Entry 3DP0 (X-ray diffraction, 2.50 A resolution); this record covers chains E and F of the 6 polymer chains in the assembly.

[Chain E (and F)]
Molecule: (3R)-hydroxymyristoyl-acyl carrier protein dehydratase
Source organism: Helicobacter pylori
Notes: EC 4.2.1.-; chain F of this document is another copy of the same molecule, construct and numbering; everything in this record applies to it too
UniProt: Q5G940 (Q5G940_HELPY); residues 1-159 here = UniProt positions 1-159
Amino-acid sequence (159 residues; numbered 1 to 159; the number before each row is that of its first residue):
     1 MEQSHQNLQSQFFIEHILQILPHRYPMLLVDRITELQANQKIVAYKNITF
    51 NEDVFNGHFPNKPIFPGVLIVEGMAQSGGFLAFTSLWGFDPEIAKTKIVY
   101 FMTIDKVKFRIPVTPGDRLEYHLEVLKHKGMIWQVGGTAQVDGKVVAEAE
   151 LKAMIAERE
Unresolved in the structure: 1-7 (chain F: 1-10, 159)
Residues lining bound ligands:
  - benzamidine (BEN), molecule 1: Gln40, Glu124, Val125, Leu126
  - benzamidine (BEN), molecule 2: Leu86, Trp87, Gly130, Met131
  - benzamidine (BEN), molecule 3: Arg110, Thr138, Val145, Glu148
  - benzamidine (BEN), molecule 4: Leu126, Gly136, Gly137, Ala149, Glu150

[How chain E and chain F interact]
Residue-residue contacts (63; chain E residue first):
  Pro22(E) - Phe59(F)  hydrophobic
  Pro22(E) - Pro60(F)
  His23(E) - Gly57(F)
  His23(E) - Phe59(F)
  Arg24(E) - Gly57(F)  hydrogen bond (backbone-backbone)
  Arg24(E) - Pro60(F)
  Tyr25(E) - Asn56(F)
  Tyr25(E) - Gly57(F)  hydrogen bond (backbone-backbone)
  Pro26(E) - Asp53(F)
  Met27(E) - Val54(F)  hydrophobic
  Met27(E) - Gly57(F)
  Met27(E) - His58(F)
  Met27(E) - Pro66(F)  hydrophobic
  Asp53(E) - Pro26(F)
  Asn56(E) - Tyr25(F)
  Gly57(E) - His23(F)
  Gly57(E) - Arg24(F)  hydrogen bond (backbone-backbone)
  Gly57(E) - Tyr25(F)  hydrogen bond (backbone-backbone)
  Gly57(E) - Met27(F)
  His58(E) - Met27(F)
  Phe59(E) - Pro22(F)  hydrophobic
  Phe59(E) - His23(F)
  Phe59(E) - Val99(F)
  Phe59(E) - Arg158(F)
  Pro60(E) - Pro22(F)
  Pro60(E) - Arg24(F)
  Pro60(E) - Arg158(F)  hydrogen bond (backbone-side chain)
  Lys62(E) - Ile98(F)
  Lys62(E) - Arg158(F)
  Ile64(E) - Ile98(F)  hydrophobic
  Ile64(E) - Tyr100(F)
  Pro66(E) - Met27(F)  hydrophobic
  Val68(E) - Val68(F)
  Val68(E) - Glu72(F)
  Val68(E) - Phe101(F)  hydrophobic
  Glu72(E) - Val68(F)
  Ile98(E) - Phe59(F)  hydrophobic
  Ile98(E) - Lys62(F)
  Val99(E) - Phe59(F)
  Tyr100(E) - Lys62(F)
  Tyr100(E) - Ile64(F)  hydrophobic
  Phe101(E) - Val68(F)  hydrophobic
  Phe101(E) - Phe109(F)
  Met102(E) - Lys108(F)
  Met102(E) - Phe109(F)  hydrogen bond (backbone-backbone)
  Thr103(E) - Val107(F)
  Thr103(E) - Lys108(F)
  Ile104(E) - Lys106(F)  hydrogen bond (backbone-backbone)
  Ile104(E) - Val107(F)  hydrogen bond (backbone-backbone)
  Ile104(E) - Phe109(F)  hydrophobic
  Asp105(E) - Asp105(F)
  Asp105(E) - Lys106(F)  hydrogen bond (side chain-backbone)
  Lys106(E) - Ile104(F)
  Lys106(E) - Asp105(F)  hydrogen bond (backbone-side chain)
  Val107(E) - Thr103(F)
  Val107(E) - Ile104(F)  hydrogen bond (backbone-backbone)
  Lys108(E) - Met102(F)
  Phe109(E) - Phe101(F)
  Phe109(E) - Met102(F)  hydrogen bond (backbone-backbone)
  Phe109(E) - Ile104(F)  hydrophobic
  Pro112(E) - Tyr100(F)  hydrophobic
  Arg158(E) - Pro60(F)  hydrogen bond (side chain-backbone)
  Arg158(E) - Lys62(F)
Also at the interface, not in a pair above, chain E (34 interface residues in all): Val54, Val71, Glu159
Also at the interface, not in a pair above, chain F (33 interface residues in all): Asn61, Pro112

[Summary]
34 residues of chain E face 33 of chain F across their interface, with 13 hydrogen bonds. Polar pairs include
Pro60(E)-Arg158(F), Asp105(E)-Lys106(F) and Arg24(E)-Gly57(F). Chain E binds 4 copies of benzamidine.
Both chains are (3R)-hydroxymyristoyl-acyl carrier protein dehydratase (Helicobacter pylori). Entry 3DP0
(Crystal structure of (3R)-Hydroxyacyl-Acyl Carrier Protein Dehydratase (FabZ) from Helicobacter pylori in
complex with compound 3m) was determined by X-ray diffraction together with 3DOY, 3DOZ, 3DP1, 3DP2 and 3DP3
from the same study.
